PDB entry 6JMR | electron microscopy, 4.10 A resolution (low resolution: residue-level contacts below are approximate; hydrogen-bond / salt-bridge calls are withheld) | chains B and D of the 5 polymer chains in the assembly

Chain B:
Protein: 4F2 cell-surface antigen heavy chain
Source organism: Homo sapiens
UniProt: P08195 (4F2_HUMAN); numbering as in UniProt (aligned over 2-630)
Amino-acid sequence (631 residues; numbered 0 to 630; the number before each row is that of its first residue; numbering starts at 0):
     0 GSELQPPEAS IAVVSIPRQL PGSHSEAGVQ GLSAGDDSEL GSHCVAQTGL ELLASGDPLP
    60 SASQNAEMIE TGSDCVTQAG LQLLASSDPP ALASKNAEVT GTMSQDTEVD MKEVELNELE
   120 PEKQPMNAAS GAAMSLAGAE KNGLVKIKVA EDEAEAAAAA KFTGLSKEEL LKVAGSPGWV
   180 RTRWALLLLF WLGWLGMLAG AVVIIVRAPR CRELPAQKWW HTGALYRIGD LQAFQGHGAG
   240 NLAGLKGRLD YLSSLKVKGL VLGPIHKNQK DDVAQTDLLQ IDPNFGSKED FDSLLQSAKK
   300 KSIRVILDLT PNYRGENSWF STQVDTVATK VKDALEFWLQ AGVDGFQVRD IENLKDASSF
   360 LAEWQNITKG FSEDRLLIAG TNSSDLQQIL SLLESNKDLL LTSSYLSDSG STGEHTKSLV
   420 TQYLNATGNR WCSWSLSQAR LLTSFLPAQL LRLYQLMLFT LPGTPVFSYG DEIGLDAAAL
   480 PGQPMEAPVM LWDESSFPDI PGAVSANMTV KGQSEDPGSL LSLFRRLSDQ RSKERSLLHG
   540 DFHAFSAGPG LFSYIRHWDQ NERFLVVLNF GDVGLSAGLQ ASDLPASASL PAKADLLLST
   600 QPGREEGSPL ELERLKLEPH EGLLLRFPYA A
Not modelled in the structure: 0-209
Construct notes: expression tag (0-1)
Swiss-Prot annotation at these positions:
  - modified residue: Ser103 (Phosphoserine), Thr106 (Phosphothreonine), Ser134 (Phosphoserine), Ser165 (Phosphoserine), Ser406 (Phosphoserine), Ser408 (Phosphoserine), Ser410 (Phosphoserine), Ser527 (Phosphoserine), Ser531 (Phosphoserine)
  - glycosylation (N-linked (GlcNAc...) asparagine): Asn365, Asn381, Asn424 (complex), Asn506
  - cross-link (Glycyl lysine isopeptide (Lys-Gly)): Lys147 (interchain with G-Cter in ubiquitin), Lys166 (interchain with G-Cter in SUMO2)
  - mutagenesis: Arg182 (R182A/E/K/L: Strongly decreased leucine transport activity), Cys210 (C210S: Abolishes dimerization, leucine uptake and interaction with beta-1 integrins), Gln234 to Ala630 (Nearly abolishes leucine transport activity), Asn365 (N365Q: Impairs both the stability and the trafficking of SLC3A2 to the plasma membrane; when associated with Q-381; Q-424 and Q-506), Asn381 (N381Q: Impairs both the stability and the trafficking of SLC3A2 to the plasma membrane; when associated with Q-365; Q-424 and Q-506), Asn424 (N424Q: Impairs both the stability and the trafficking of SLC3A2 to the plasma membrane; when associated with Q-365 Q-381 and Q-506), Cys431 (C431S: No effect on dimerization, leucine uptake or interaction with beta-1 integrins), Asn506 (N506Q: Impairs both the stability and the trafficking of SLC3A2 to the plasma membrane; when associated with Q-365 Q-381 and Q-424), Lys532 (K532E: Strongly decreased leucine transport activity)
Covalently attached groups: N-acetylglucosamine (NAG) linked to Asn365, Asn381, Asn424, Asn506

Chain D:
Protein: Antibody
Source organism: Mus musculus
Notes: antibody fragment or engineered binder
Amino-acid sequence (219 residues; each row starts with the number of its first residue; X marks 33 residues of unknown identity (built as UNK)):
     1 DIVMSQSPSS LVVSVGEKVT MSCXXXXXXX XXXXXXXXXX WYQQKPGQSP KLLIYXXXXX
    61 XXGVPDRFTG SGSGTDFTLT ISSVKAEDLA VYYCXXXXXX XXXFGGGTKL EIKRADAAPT
   121 VSIFPPSSEQ LTSGGASVVC FLNNFYPKDI NVKWKIDGSE RQNGVLNSWT DQDSKDSTYS
   181 MSSTLTLTKD EYERHNSYTC EATHKTSTSP IVKSFNRNE
Cystine bridges: Cys23-Cys94, Cys140-Cys200

Chain B / chain D interface:
Interface residues of chain B (facing chain D), 7 residues: Val572, Gly573, Leu574, Ser575, Gln600, Lys615, Pro618

Summary:
No residue of chain B is in contact with chain D. Covalently linked N-acetylglucosamine: at Asn365(B),
Asn381(B), Asn424(B) and Asn506(B). From UniProt: 10 mutagenesis sites on chain B.
Here chain B is 4F2 cell-surface antigen heavy chain (Homo sapiens) and chain D is Antibody (Mus musculus).
Entry 6JMR (CD98hc extracellular domain bound to HBJ127 Fab and MEM-108 Fab) was determined by electron
microscopy.
